PDB entry 5E2A | X-ray diffraction, 1.75 A resolution | chains A and D

[Chain A]
Name: N-terminal Xaa-Pro-Lys N-methyltransferase 1
From: Homo sapiens
Notes: EC 2.1.1.244
UniProt: Q9BV86 (NTM1A_HUMAN); residue numbers follow UniProt; this construct covers 2-223
Chain sequence (241 residues; row label = number of the first residue in the row; numbers below 1 keep their minus sign (Met-17 is residue -17)):
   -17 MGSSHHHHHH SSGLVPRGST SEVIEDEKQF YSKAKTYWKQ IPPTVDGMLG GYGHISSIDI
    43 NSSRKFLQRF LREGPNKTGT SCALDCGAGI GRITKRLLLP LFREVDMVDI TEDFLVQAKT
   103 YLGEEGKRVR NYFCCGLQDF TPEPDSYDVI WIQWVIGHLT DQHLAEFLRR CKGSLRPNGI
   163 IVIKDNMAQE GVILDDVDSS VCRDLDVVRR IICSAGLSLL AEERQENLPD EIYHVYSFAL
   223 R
Not modelled in the structure: -17 to -4
Differences from the reference sequence: expression tag (-17 to 1)
Ligand contacts: S-adenosylhomocysteine (SAH): Tyr13, Trp20, Met30, Leu31, Cys68, Gly69, Ala70, Gly71, Arg74, Ile75, Asp91, Ile92, Thr93, Phe96, Cys117, Gly118, Leu119, Gln120, Gln135, Trp136, Val137, His140, Leu141
UniProt features mapped onto this chain:
  - binding site (S-adenosyl-L-methionine): Gly69, Arg74, Asp91 to Thr93, Leu119, Gln120, Gln135
  - modified residue: Thr2 (N-acetylthreonine)
From the paper describing this entry:
  - mutagenesis - W136F, W136I, N168K: decreased catalytic activity
  - catalytic residues: His140, Asp180 (proposed by the authors, not directly observed)
  - mutagenesis - H140K, D180K: abolished catalytic activity

[Chain D]
Name: RCC1
Chain sequence (6 residues; numbered 1 to 6; the number before each row is that of its first residue):
     1 XPKRIA
Modified residues: 5JP (N-methyl-L-serine) at position 1

[Interface between chain A and chain D]
Residue-residue contacts - 25 pairs, chain A then chain D:
  Trp20(A) - 5JP_1(D)
  Gly29(A) - 5JP_1(D)
  Met30(A) - 5JP_1(D)
  Leu31(A) - 5JP_1(D)
  Leu31(A) - Pro2(D)
  Gly32(A) - 5JP_1(D)
  Tyr34(A) - Pro2(D)
  Tyr34(A) - Arg4(D)
  Trp136(A) - 5JP_1(D)
  Trp136(A) - Pro2(D)
  Asn168(A) - 5JP_1(D)  hydrogen bond (side chain-backbone)
  Asn168(A) - Pro2(D)
  Asp177(A) - Lys3(D)  salt bridge
  Asp180(A) - Lys3(D)  salt bridge
  Ser182(A) - Lys3(D)  hydrogen bond
  Glu213(A) - Arg4(D)
  Glu213(A) - Ile5(D)  hydrogen bond (backbone-backbone)
  Ile214(A) - Pro2(D)  hydrophobic
  Ile214(A) - Lys3(D)
  Ile214(A) - Arg4(D)
  Ile214(A) - Ile5(D)
  Tyr215(A) - Lys3(D)  hydrogen bond (backbone-backbone)
  Tyr215(A) - Arg4(D)
  Tyr215(A) - Ile5(D)
  Tyr215(A) - Ala6(D)  hydrogen bond (side chain-backbone)
Interface residues without a listed pair, chain A (15 interface residues in all): Ile37

[Summary]
Chain A and chain D form an interface of 15 and 6 residues respectively; the contacts include 5 hydrogen bonds
and 2 salt bridges. Polar contacts include Asp177(A)-Lys3(D), Asp180(A)-Lys3(D) and Asn168(A)-5JP_1(D). From
the paper: catalytic residues His140(A) and Asp180(A); W136F, W136I and N168K of chain A reduce catalytic
activity; 5 substitutions were tested in all.
Here chain A is N-terminal Xaa-Pro-Lys N-methyltransferase 1 (Homo sapiens) and chain D is RCC1. Entry 5E2A
(Crystal structure of NTMT1 in complex with N-terminally methylated SPKRIA peptide) was determined by X-ray
diffraction, deposited together with 5E1B, 5E1D, 5E1M, 5E1O and 5E2B.
